PDB entry 6VW0 | electron microscopy, 3.59 A resolution | chains D and O of the 10 polymer chains in the assembly

[Chain D]
Protein: DNA-directed RNA polymerase subunit beta'
Source organism: Mycobacterium tuberculosis
Notes: EC 2.7.7.6
UniProt: A5U053 (RPOC_MYCTA); numbering as in UniProt (aligned over 1-1316)
Sequence (1326 residues; each row starts with the number of its first residue; numbers below 1 keep their minus sign (Gly-1 is residue -1)):
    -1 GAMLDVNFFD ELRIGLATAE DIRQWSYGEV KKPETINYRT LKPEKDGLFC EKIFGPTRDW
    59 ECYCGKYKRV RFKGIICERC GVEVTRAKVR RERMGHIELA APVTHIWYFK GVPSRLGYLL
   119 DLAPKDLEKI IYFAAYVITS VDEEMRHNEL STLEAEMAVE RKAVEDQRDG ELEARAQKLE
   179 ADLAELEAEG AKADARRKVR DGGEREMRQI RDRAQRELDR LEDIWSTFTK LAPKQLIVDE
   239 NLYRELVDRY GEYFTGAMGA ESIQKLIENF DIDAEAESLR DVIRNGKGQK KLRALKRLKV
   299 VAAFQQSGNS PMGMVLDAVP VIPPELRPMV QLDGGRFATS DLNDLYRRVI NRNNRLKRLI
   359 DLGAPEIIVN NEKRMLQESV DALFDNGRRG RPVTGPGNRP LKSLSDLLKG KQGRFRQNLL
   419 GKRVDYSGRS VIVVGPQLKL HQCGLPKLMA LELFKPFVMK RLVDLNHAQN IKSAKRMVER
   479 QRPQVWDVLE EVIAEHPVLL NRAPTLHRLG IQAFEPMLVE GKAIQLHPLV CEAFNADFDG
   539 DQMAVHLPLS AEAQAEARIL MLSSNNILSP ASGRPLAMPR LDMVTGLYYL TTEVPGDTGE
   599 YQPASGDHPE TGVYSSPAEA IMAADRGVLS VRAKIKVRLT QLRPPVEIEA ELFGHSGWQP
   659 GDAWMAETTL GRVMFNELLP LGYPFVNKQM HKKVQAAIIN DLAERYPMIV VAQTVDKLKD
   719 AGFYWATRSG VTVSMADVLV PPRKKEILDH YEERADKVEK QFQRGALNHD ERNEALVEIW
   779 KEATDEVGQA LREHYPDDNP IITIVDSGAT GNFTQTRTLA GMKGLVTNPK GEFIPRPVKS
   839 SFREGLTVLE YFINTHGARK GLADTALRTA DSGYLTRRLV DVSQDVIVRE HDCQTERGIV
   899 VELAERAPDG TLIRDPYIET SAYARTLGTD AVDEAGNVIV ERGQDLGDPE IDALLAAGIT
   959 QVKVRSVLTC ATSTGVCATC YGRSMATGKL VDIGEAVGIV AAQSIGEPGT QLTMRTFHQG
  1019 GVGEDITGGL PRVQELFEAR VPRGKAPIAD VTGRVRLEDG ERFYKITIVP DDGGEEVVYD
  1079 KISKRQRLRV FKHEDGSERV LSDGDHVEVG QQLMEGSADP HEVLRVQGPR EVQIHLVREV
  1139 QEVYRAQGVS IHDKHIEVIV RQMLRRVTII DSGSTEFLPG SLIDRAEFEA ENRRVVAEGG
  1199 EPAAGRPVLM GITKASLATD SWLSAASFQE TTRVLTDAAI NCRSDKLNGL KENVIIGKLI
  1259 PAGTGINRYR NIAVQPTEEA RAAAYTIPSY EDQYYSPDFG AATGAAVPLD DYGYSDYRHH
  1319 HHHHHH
Disordered / not traced: 1015-1022, 1091-1096, 1283-1324
Construct notes: expression tag (-1 to 0, 1317-1324)
Ion coordination: Zn2+ site 1: Cys60, Cys62, Cys78; Mg2+: Asp535, Asp537; Zn2+ site 2: Cys891, Cys968, Cys975, Cys978
Swiss-Prot annotation at these positions:
  - binding site (Zn(2+)): Cys60, Cys62, Cys75, Cys78, Cys891, Cys968, Cys975, Cys978
  - binding site (Mg(2+)): Asp535, Asp537, Asp539

[Chain O]
Molecule: 90-nt DNA strand
Source organism: Mycobacterium tuberculosis
Sequence (90 nucleotides; each row starts with the number of its first residue):
     1 GGCTATGGAT GACCGAACCT GGTCTTGACT CCATTGCCGG ATTTGTATTA GACTGGCAGG
    61 GTTGCCCCGA AGCGGGCGGA AACAAGCACG
Disordered / not traced: 1-13, 79-90

[Chain D / chain O interface]
Pairs across the interface - 9 pairs, chain D then chain O:
  Tyr36(D) - DT44(O)  hydrogen bond to the phosphate
  Arg37(D) - DT43(O)  sugar contact
  Arg37(D) - DT44(O)  salt bridge to the phosphate
  Val110(D) - DG69(O)  sugar contact
  Lys294(D) - DG69(O)  salt bridge to the phosphate
  Asn396(D) - DG60(O)  phosphate contact
  Arg1038(D) - DC66(O)  salt bridge to the phosphate
  Arg1038(D) - DC67(O)  phosphate contact
  Lys1212(D) - DC68(O)  salt bridge to the phosphate
Interface residues without a listed pair, chain D (10 interface residues in all): Tyr116, Pro122, Arg389
Interface residues without a listed pair, chain O (10 interface residues in all): DG59, DC65, DA70

[In short]
The chain D/chain O interface involves 10 residues from each chain; the contacts include 1 hydrogen bond and 4
salt bridges. Polar pairs include Tyr36(D)-DT44(O), Arg37(D)-DT44(O) and Lys294(D)-DG69(O). From UniProt: 8
Zn2+-binding residues and 3 Mg2+-binding residues on chain D.
Here chain D is DNA-directed RNA polymerase subunit beta' and chain O is a 90-nt DNA strand, both from
Mycobacterium tuberculosis. Entry 6VW0 (Mycobacterium tuberculosis RNAP S456L mutant open promoter complex)
was determined by electron microscopy, deposited together with 6VVS, 6VVT, 6VVV, 6VVX, 6VVY and 6VVZ.
